Entry 8IYN (X-ray diffraction, 2.08 A resolution); this record covers chain A.

Chain A:
Protein: Phototropin
Organism: Klebsormidium nitens
UniProtKB: A0A1Y1HNG4 (A0A1Y1HNG4_KLENI); residues 15-146 here correspond to UniProt positions 48-179 (UniProt number = residue number + 33)
Amino-acid sequence (153 residues; row label = number of the first residue in the row):
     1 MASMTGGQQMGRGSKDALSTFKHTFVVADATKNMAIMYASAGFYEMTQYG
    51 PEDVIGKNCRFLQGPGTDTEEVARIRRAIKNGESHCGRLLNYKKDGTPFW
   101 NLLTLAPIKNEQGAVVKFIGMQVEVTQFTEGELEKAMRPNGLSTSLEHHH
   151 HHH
Not modelled in the structure: 1-17, 140-153
Differences from the reference sequence: initiating methionine (1); expression tag (2-14, 147-153); engineered mutation Asn33 (Asp66 in A0A1Y1HNG4)
Disulfide bonds: Cys86 forms a disulfide with the same residue of a neighbouring copy of this chain
Ligand contacts: FMN (flavin mononucleotide): Val26, Ala28, Met34, Phe43, Asn58, Cys59, Arg60, Leu62, Gln63, Val72, Ile75, Arg76, Ile79, Leu89, Asn91, Asn101, Leu103, Leu105, Phe118, Ile119, Gly120, Gln122

In short:
Chain A binds flavin mononucleotide.
Chain A is Phototropin (Klebsormidium nitens); the structure, Crystal structure of LOV1 D33N mutant of
phototropin from Klebsormidium nitens, was determined by X-ray diffraction together with 8J68, 8IL9 and 8I11
from the same study.
